PDB entry 6R4D | X-ray diffraction, 2.01 A resolution | chain A

Chain A:
Molecule: Aurora kinase A
From: Homo sapiens
Notes: EC 2.7.11.1
UniProt: O14965 (AURKA_HUMAN); residues 122-403 here = UniProt positions 122-403
Amino-acid sequence (285 residues; each row starts with the number of its first residue):
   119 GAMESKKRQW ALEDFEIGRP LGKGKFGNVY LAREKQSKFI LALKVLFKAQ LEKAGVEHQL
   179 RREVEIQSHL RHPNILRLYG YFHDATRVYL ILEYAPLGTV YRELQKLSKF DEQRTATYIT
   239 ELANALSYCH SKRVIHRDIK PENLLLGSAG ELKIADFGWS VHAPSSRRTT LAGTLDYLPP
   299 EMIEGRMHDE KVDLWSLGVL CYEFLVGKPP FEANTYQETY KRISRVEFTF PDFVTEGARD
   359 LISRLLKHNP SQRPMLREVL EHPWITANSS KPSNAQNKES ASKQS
Unresolved in the structure: 119-126, 392-403
Modified positions: Thr288 (phosphothreonine; TPO)
Differences from the reference sequence: expression tag (119-121); engineered mutation Ala290 (Cys in O14965), Ala393 (Cys in O14965)
Ion coordination: Mg2+ site 1: Asn261, Asp274 (together with ADP); Mg2+ site 2: Asp274 (together with ADP)
Ligand contacts:
  - ADP (adenosine-5'-diphosphate): Leu139, Gly140, Lys141, Gly142, Lys143, Phe144, Gly145, Val147, Ala160, Lys162, Leu194, Leu210, Glu211, Tyr212, Ala213, Thr217, Glu260, Asn261, Leu263, Asp274
  - JRW ((1S,10S)-12-cyclobutyl-5-methyl-1-oxidanyl-10-propan-2-yl-9,12-diazatricyclo[8.2.1.02,7]trideca-2(7),3,5-trien-11-one): Lys166, Leu169, Glu170, Glu175, Leu178, Arg179, Val182, Tyr199, His201, Val206
Curated features (UniProtKB/Swiss-Prot):
  - region: His280 to Leu289, Gly291 to Leu293 (Activation segment)
  - active site: Asp256 (Proton acceptor)
  - binding site (ATP): Lys143, Lys162, Glu211 to Ala213, Glu260, Asn261, Asp274
  - modified residue: Thr287 (Phosphothreonine), Thr288 (Phosphothreonine), Ser342 (Phosphoserine)
  - cross-link: Lys258 (Glycyl lysine isopeptide (Lys-Gly) (interchain with G-Cter in SUMO2))

Overview:
Bound to chain A: ADP and compound JRW. Asn261 and Asp274 form the Mg2+ site 1. UniProt lists active-site
residue Asp256 and 8 ATP-binding residues.
Chain A is Aurora kinase A (Homo sapiens); the structure, Aurora-A in complex with shape-diverse fragment 58,
was determined by X-ray diffraction, deposited together with 6R49, 6R4A, 6R4B and 6R4C.
